1M3Z - chains A and D of the 4 polymer chains in the assembly; structure by X-ray diffraction, 1.87 A resolution.

[Chain A (and D)]
Protein: Acetyl-CoA acetyltransferase
Organism: Zoogloea ramigera
Notes: EC 2.3.1.9; chain D of this document is another copy of the same molecule, construct and numbering; everything in this record applies to it too
UniProt: P07097 (THIL_ZOORA); the construct has insertions or renumbered stretches relative to UniProt, so the offset changes along the chain: 1-9 = UniProt 1-9; 11-392 = UniProt 10-391
Chain sequence (392 residues; each row starts with the number of its first residue):
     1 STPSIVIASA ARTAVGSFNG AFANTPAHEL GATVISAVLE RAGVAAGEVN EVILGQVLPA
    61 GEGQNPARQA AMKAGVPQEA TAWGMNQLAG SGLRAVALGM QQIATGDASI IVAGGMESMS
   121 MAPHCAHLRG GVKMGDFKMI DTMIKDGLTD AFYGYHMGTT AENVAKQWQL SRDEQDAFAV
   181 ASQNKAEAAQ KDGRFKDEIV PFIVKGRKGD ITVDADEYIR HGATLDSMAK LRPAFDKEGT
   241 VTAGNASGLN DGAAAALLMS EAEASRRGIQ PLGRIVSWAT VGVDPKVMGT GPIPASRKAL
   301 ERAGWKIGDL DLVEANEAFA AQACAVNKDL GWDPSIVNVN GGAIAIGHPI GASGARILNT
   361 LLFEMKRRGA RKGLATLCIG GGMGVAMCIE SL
Not modelled in the structure: 1-2
Sequence notes: insertion (10); engineered mutation Ala89 (Cys88 in P07097); conflict Arg129 (Ala128 in P07097)
Ligand contacts: acetyl coenzyme A (ACO): Ala89, Leu148, His156, Met157, Gln183, Arg220, Ser227, Met228, Leu231, Ala234, Phe235, Ala243, Gly244, Ala246, Ser247, Gly248, Leu249, Met288, Ala318, Phe319, His348, Cys378, Ile379, Gly380

[How chain A and chain D interact]
Residue-residue contacts (29):
  Phe18(A) - Lys133(D)
  Asn19(A) - Lys133(D)
  His124(A) - Val132(D)
  His124(A) - Gly135(D)  hydrogen bond (side chain-backbone)
  His124(A) - Phe137(D)
  Val132(A) - His124(D)
  Lys133(A) - Phe18(D)
  Met134(A) - Asp141(D)
  Met134(A) - Met143(D)  hydrophobic
  Met134(A) - Leu249(D)  hydrophobic
  Gly135(A) - His124(D)  hydrogen bond (backbone-side chain)
  Gly135(A) - Asp141(D)  hydrogen bond (backbone-side chain)
  Asp136(A) - Met139(D)
  Asp136(A) - Asp141(D)  hydrogen bond (side chain-backbone)
  Phe137(A) - His124(D)
  Phe137(A) - Phe137(D)
  Phe137(A) - Lys138(D)
  Phe137(A) - Met139(D)  hydrogen bond (backbone-backbone)
  Lys138(A) - Asp136(D)  salt bridge
  Lys138(A) - Phe137(D)
  Met139(A) - Asp136(D)
  Met139(A) - Phe137(D)  hydrogen bond (backbone-backbone)
  Met139(A) - Met139(D)  hydrophobic
  Ile140(A) - Asp136(D)
  Asp141(A) - Met134(D)
  Asp141(A) - Gly135(D)  hydrogen bond (side chain-backbone)
  Asp141(A) - Asp136(D)  hydrogen bond (backbone-side chain)
  Met143(A) - Met134(D)  hydrophobic
  Leu249(A) - Met134(D)  hydrophobic
Interface residues without a listed pair, chain A (16 interface residues in all): Ile144
Interface residues without a listed pair, chain D (16 interface residues in all): Asn19, Ile140, Ile144

[Overview]
Chain A and chain D each contribute 16 residues to their interface; the contacts include 8 hydrogen bonds and
1 salt bridge. Polar pairs include Lys138(A)-Asp136(D), His124(A)-Gly135(D) and Gly135(A)-Asp141(D). Bound to
chain A: acetyl coenzyme A.
Both chains are Acetyl-CoA acetyltransferase (Zoogloea ramigera). Entry 1M3Z (Biosynthetic thiolase, C89A
mutant, complexed with acetyl coenzyme A) was determined by X-ray diffraction (same publication as 1M1O, 1M1T,
1M3K, 1M4S and 1M4T).
